Entry 8WK3 (electron microscopy, 3.30 A resolution); this record covers chains E and D of the 43 polymer chains in the assembly.

Chain E:
Name: Flagellar biosynthetic protein FliR
From: Salmonella enterica subsp. enterica serovar Typhimurium str. LT2
Reference sequence: P54702 (FLIR_SALTY); residues 1-264 here = UniProt positions 1-264
Chain sequence (264 residues; numbered 1 to 264; the number before each row is that of its first residue):
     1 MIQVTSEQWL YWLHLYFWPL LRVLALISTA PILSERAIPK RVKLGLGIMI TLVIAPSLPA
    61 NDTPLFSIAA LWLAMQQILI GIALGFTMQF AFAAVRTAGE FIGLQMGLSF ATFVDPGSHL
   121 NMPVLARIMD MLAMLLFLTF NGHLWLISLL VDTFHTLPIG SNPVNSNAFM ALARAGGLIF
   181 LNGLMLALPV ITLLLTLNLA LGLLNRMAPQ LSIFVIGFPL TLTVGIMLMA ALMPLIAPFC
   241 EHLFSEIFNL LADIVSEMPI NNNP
Not modelled in the structure: 1-3, 257-264

Chain D:
Name: Flagellar biosynthetic protein FliQ
From: Salmonella enterica subsp. enterica serovar Typhimurium str. LT2
Reference sequence: P0A1L5 (FLIQ_SALTY); residue numbers follow UniProt; this construct covers 1-89
Chain sequence (89 residues; numbered 1 to 89; the number before each row is that of its first residue):
     1 MTPESVMMMG TEAMKVALAL AAPLLLVALI TGLIISILQA ATQINEMTLS FIPKIVAVFI
    61 AIIVAGPWML NLLLDYVRTL FSNLPYIIG

How chain E and chain D interact:
Pairs across the interface (30; chain E residue first):
  Leu132(E) - Val6(D)  hydrophobic
  Leu136(E) - Pro3(D)  hydrophobic
  Thr139(E) - Met1(D)  hydrogen bond (side chain-backbone)
  Thr139(E) - Pro3(D)
  Thr139(E) - Val6(D)
  Phe140(E) - Pro3(D)  hydrophobic
  Gln210(E) - Asn45(D)  hydrogen bond
  Leu211(E) - Ser36(D)  hydrogen bond (backbone-side chain)
  Leu211(E) - Gln39(D)
  Leu211(E) - Ala40(D)
  Leu211(E) - Ile44(D)
  Leu211(E) - Asn45(D)
  Phe214(E) - Phe51(D)
  Val215(E) - Gly32(D)
  Val215(E) - Ser50(D)
  Val215(E) - Phe51(D)  hydrophobic
  Val215(E) - Lys54(D)  hydrogen bond (backbone-side chain)
  Ile216(E) - Leu29(D)  hydrophobic
  Ile216(E) - Leu33(D)  hydrophobic
  Pro219(E) - Leu25(D)
  Pro219(E) - Leu29(D)  hydrophobic
  Thr223(E) - Leu25(D)
  Ile226(E) - Leu18(D)  hydrophobic
  Met227(E) - Leu18(D)  hydrophobic
  Met229(E) - Met14(D)  hydrophobic
  Met233(E) - Met7(D)
  Met233(E) - Gly10(D)
  Met233(E) - Thr11(D)
  Met233(E) - Met14(D)  hydrophobic
  Ile236(E) - Met7(D)  hydrophobic
Other interface residues (no listed pair), chain E (25 interface residues in all): Leu135, Ala208, Ser212, Ile213, Leu220, Leu222, Ala230, Pro234, Ala237
Other interface residues (no listed pair), chain D (23 interface residues in all): Thr2, Met9, Met47

Summary:
The interface between chain E and chain D involves 25 residues on one side and 23 on the other; the contacts
include 4 hydrogen bonds. Polar contacts include Thr139(E)-Met1(D), Gln210(E)-Asn45(D) and Leu211(E)-Ser36(D).
Chain E is Flagellar biosynthetic protein FliR and chain D is Flagellar biosynthetic protein FliQ, both from
Salmonella enterica subsp. enterica serovar Typhimurium str. LT2; the structure, Cryo-EM structure of the
proximal rod-export apparatus and FlgF within the motor-hook complex in the CW ..., was determined by electron
microscopy together with 8WHT, 8WIW, 8WK4, 8WKI, 8WKK, 8WKQ and 11 further entries from the same study.
